5NG5 - chains E and I of the 15 polymer chains in the assembly; structure by electron microscopy, 6.50 A resolution (low resolution: residue-level contacts below are approximate; hydrogen-bond / salt-bridge calls are withheld).

Chain E:
Name: Multidrug efflux pump subunit AcrA
From: Escherichia coli
Reference sequence: P0AE06 (ACRA_ECOLI); residues 25-397 here = UniProt positions 25-397
Chain sequence (373 residues; each row starts with the number of its first residue):
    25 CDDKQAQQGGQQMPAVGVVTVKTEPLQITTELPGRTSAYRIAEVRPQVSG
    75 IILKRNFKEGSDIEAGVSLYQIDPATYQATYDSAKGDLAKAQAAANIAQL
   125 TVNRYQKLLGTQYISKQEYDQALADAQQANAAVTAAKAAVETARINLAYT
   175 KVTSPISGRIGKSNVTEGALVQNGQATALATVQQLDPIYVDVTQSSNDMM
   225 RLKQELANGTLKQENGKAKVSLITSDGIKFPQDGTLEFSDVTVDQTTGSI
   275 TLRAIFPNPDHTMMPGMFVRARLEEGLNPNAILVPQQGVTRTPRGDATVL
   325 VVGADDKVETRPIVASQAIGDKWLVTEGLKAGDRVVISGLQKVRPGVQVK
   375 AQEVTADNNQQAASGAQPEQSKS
Unresolved in the structure: 25-37, 378-397
Construct notes: conflict Met223 (Phe in P0AE06), Met224 (Leu in P0AE06), Met287 (Leu in P0AE06), Met288 (Leu in P0AE06)
Swiss-Prot annotation at these positions:
  - lipidation: Cys25 (N-palmitoyl cysteine)

Chain I:
Name: Outer membrane protein TolC
From: Escherichia coli
Reference sequence: P02930 (TOLC_ECOLI); residues -21 to 471 here correspond to UniProt positions 1-493 (UniProt number = residue number + 22)
Chain sequence (493 residues; each row starts with the number of its first residue; numbers below 1 keep their minus sign (Met-21 is residue -21)):
   -21 MKKLLPILIGLSLSGFSSLSQAENLMQVYQQARLSNPELRKSAADRDAAF
    29 EKINEARSPLLPQLGLGADYTYSNGYRDANGINSNATSASLQLTQSIFDM
    79 SKWRALTLQEKAAGIQDVTYQTDQQTLILNTATAYFNVLNAIDVLSYTQA
   129 QKEAIYRQLDQTTQRFNVGLVAITDVQNARAQYDTVLANEVTARNNLDNA
   179 VEQLRQITGNYYPELAALNVENFKTDKPQPVNALLKEAEKRNLSLLQARL
   229 SQDLAREQIRQAQDGHLPTLDLTASTGISDTSYSGSKTRGAAGTQYDDSN
   279 MGQNKVGLSFSLPIYQGGMVNSQVKQAQYNFVGASEQLESAHRSVVQTVR
   329 SSFNNINASISSINAYKQAVVSAQSSLDAMEAGYSVGTRTIVDVLDATTT
   379 LYNAKQELANARYNYLINQLNIKSALGTLNEQDLLALNNALSKPVSTNPE
   429 NVAPQTPEQNAIADGYAPDSPAPVVQQTSARTTTSNGHNPFRN
Unresolved in the structure: -21 to 0, 429-471

How chain E and chain I interact:
Contacting residue pairs (27; chain E residue first):
  Arg128(E) - Val146(I)
  Tyr129(E) - Leu148(I)
  Lys131(E) - Val146(I)
  Leu132(E) - Gln139(I)
  Leu132(E) - Gln142(I)
  Leu132(E) - Leu148(I)
  Thr135(E) - Gln139(I)
  Thr135(E) - Gln142(I)
  Gln136(E) - Arg135(I)
  Gln136(E) - Asp138(I)
  Gln136(E) - Gln139(I)
  Gln136(E) - Thr368(I)
  Gln136(E) - Ile369(I)
  Gln136(E) - Val370(I)
  Tyr137(E) - Gln136(I)
  Tyr137(E) - Gln139(I)
  Tyr137(E) - Thr140(I)
  Tyr137(E) - Arg143(I)
  Tyr137(E) - Thr368(I)
  Tyr137(E) - Val370(I)
  Ile138(E) - Thr368(I)
  Ser139(E) - Gly365(I)
  Ser139(E) - Thr366(I)
  Ser139(E) - Arg367(I)
  Ser139(E) - Thr368(I)
  Lys140(E) - Gly365(I)
  Gln141(E) - Gly365(I)
Interface residues without a listed pair, chain E (13 interface residues in all): Asn127, Gly134
Interface residues without a listed pair, chain I (17 interface residues in all): Gly147, Tyr362
The authors on this interface:
  - specific contacts: Lys140(E)-Gly365(I) (backbone contact)

In short:
The interface between chain E and chain I involves 13 residues on one side and 17 on the other. The paper
describes a backbone contact between Lys140(E) and Gly365(I).
Here chain E is Multidrug efflux pump subunit AcrA and chain I is Outer membrane protein TolC, both from
Escherichia coli. Entry 5NG5 (multi-drug efflux; membrane transport; RND superfamily; Drug resistance) was
determined by electron microscopy (same publication as 5O66, 5V5S and 5NC5).
